Entry 2JND (solution NMR); this record covers chains A and B.

== Chain A ==
Name: Corticotropin-releasing factor receptor 2
From: Mus musculus
Reference sequence: Q60748 (CRFR2_MOUSE); numbering as in UniProt (aligned over 39-133)
Chain sequence (119 residues; each row starts with the number of its first residue):
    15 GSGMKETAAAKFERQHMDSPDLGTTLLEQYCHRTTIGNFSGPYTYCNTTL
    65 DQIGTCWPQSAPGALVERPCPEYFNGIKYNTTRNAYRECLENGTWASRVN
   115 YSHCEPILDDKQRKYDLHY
Disordered / not traced: 15-43, 123-133
Construct notes: cloning artifact (15-38)
Cystine bridges: C45-C70, C60-C103, C84-C118
What the authors report for this chain:
  - contacts within the chain: D65-R101, W71-R101, R101-W109
  - conformationally variable residues (loop rearrangement, order/disorder transition): D65 to T69, C84 to N98, S111 to Y115

== Chain B ==
Name: Astressin
Chain sequence (31 residues; row label = number of the first residue in the row):
   212 FHLLREVLELARAEQLAQEAHKNRKLLEIIX
Disordered / not traced: 212-226, 242
Modified / non-standard residues: F212 (D-phenylalanine; DPN); L221, L238 (norleucine; NLE); NH2 (amino group) at position 242

== Chain A / chain B interface ==
Residue-residue contacts (27):
  D65(A) with I241(B)
  Q66(A) with L237(B); I240(B); I241(B)
  I67(A) with L237(B); L238(B); I241(B)
  C84(A) with L238(B)
  P85(A) with L238(B)
  E86(A) with N234(B); R235(B)
  F88(A) with N234(B)
  N89(A) with E230(B); K233(B)
  G90(A) with L227(B)
  I91(A) with L227(B); A231(B); R235(B)
  K92(A) with R235(B)
  Y93(A) with L227(B)
  V113(A) with I241(B)
  Y115(A) with L238(B); I241(B)
  S116(A) with E239(B)
  C118(A) with R235(B)
  E119(A) with R235(B)
  P120(A) with R235(B)
Interface residues without a listed pair, chain B (12 interface residues in all): A228
From the paper, about this interface:
  - interface residues, chain A: Q66(A), I67(A), C84(A), E86(A), F88(A), N89(A), V113(A), Y115(A), C118(A), P120(A)
  - hot spots on chain A (mutagenesis) - I67E (130 (80-190) nM), Y115R (Kd > 200 nM): decreased binding to Astressin (chain B) (citing earlier work)

== In short ==
18 residues of chain A and 12 residues of chain B are in contact. The paper reports that I67E and Y115R of
chain A reduce binding to Astressin (chain B); interface residues Q66(A), I67(A) and C84(A) among others.
Chain A is Corticotropin-releasing factor receptor 2 (Mus musculus) and chain B is Astressin; the structure,
3D NMR structure of ECD1 of mCRF-R2b in complex with Astressin, was determined by solution NMR.
